Entry 1EGC (X-ray diffraction, 2.60 A resolution); this record covers chains B and C of the 4 polymer chains in the assembly.

Chain B (and C):
Name: Medium chain acyl-CoA dehydrogenase
Organism: Homo sapiens
Notes: EC 1.3.99.3; chain C of this document is another copy of the same molecule, construct and numbering; everything in this record applies to it too
UniProtKB: P11310 (ACADM_HUMAN); residues 1-396 here correspond to UniProt positions 26-421 (UniProt number = residue number + 25)
Amino-acid sequence (396 residues; numbered 1 to 396; the number before each row is that of its first residue):
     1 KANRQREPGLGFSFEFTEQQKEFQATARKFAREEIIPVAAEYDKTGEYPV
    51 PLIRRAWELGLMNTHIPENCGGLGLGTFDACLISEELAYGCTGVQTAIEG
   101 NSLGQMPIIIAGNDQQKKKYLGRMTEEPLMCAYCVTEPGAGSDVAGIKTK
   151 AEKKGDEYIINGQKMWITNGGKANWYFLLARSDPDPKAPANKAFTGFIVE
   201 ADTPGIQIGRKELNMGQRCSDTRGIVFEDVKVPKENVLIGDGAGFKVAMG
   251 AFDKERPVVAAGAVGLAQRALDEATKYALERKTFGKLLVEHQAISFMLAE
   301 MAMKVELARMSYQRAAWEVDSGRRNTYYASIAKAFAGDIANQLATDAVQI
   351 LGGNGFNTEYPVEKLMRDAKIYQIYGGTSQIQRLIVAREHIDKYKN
Not modelled in the structure: 1-9
Sequence notes: engineered mutation Glu255 (Thr280 in P11310), Gly376 (Glu401 in P11310)
Swiss-Prot annotation at these positions:
  - binding site (FAD): Tyr133 to Ser142, Trp166 to Thr168, Arg281 to Thr283, His291, Gln292, Gln349 to Gly353
  - binding site (octanoyl-CoA): Ser142, Asp253, Arg256
  - modified residue: Lys44 (N6-acetyllysine), Lys154 (N6-succinyllysine), Lys187 (N6-acetyllysine), Lys192 (N6-acetyllysine), Lys234 (N6-acetyllysine), Lys246 (N6-acetyllysine), Lys254 (N6-acetyllysine), Lys276 (N6-acetyllysine), Thr326 (Phosphothreonine)
Ligand contacts:
  - octanoyl-coenzyme A (CO8): Thr96, Glu99, Gly100, Leu103, Thr136, Gly141, Ser142, Asp143, Val144, Ala145, Thr168, Ala190, Asn191, Phe245, Met249, Phe252, Asp253, Glu255, Arg256, Val258, Val259, Thr326, Tyr375, Gly376, Gly377, Ile381, Ile385, Arg388
  - FAD (flavin-adenine dinucleotide), molecule 1: Leu103, Tyr133, Val135, Thr136, Ala140, Gly141, Ser142, Trp166, Ile167, Thr168, Thr222, Ile371, Ile374, Tyr375, Gly376, Gly377, Thr378, Gln380, Ile381, Leu384
  - FAD, molecule 2: Tyr277, Arg281, Thr283, Phe284, Leu288, His291, Ala293, Ile294, Gln349, Ile350, Gly352, Gly353, Asn354, Phe356
What the authors report for this chain:
  - catalytic residues: Glu255
  - binding site for octanoyl-coenzyme A: Gly376

Interface between chain B and chain C:
Contacting residue pairs (93; chain B residue first):
  Leu10(B) - Glu15(C)
  Leu10(B) - Phe16(C)
  Leu10(B) - Thr17(C)
  Leu10(B) - Glu18(C)
  Gly11(B) - Ser13(C)  hydrogen bond (backbone-side chain)
  Gly11(B) - Glu15(C)  hydrogen bond (backbone-backbone)
  Gly11(B) - Phe16(C)
  Gly11(B) - Thr17(C)
  Phe12(B) - Ser13(C)
  Phe12(B) - Phe14(C)
  Phe12(B) - Glu15(C)
  Phe12(B) - Phe16(C)
  Phe12(B) - Phe78(C)  hydrophobic
  Phe12(B) - Gln313(C)
  Phe12(B) - Trp317(C)  hydrogen bond (backbone-side chain)
  Ser13(B) - Gly11(C)  hydrogen bond (side chain-backbone)
  Ser13(B) - Phe12(C)
  Ser13(B) - Ser13(C)  hydrogen bond (backbone-backbone)
  Ser13(B) - Trp317(C)
  Phe14(B) - Phe12(C)
  Phe14(B) - Phe14(C)  hydrophobic
  Phe14(B) - Arg314(C)
  Phe14(B) - Trp317(C)  hydrophobic
  Glu15(B) - Leu10(C)
  Glu15(B) - Gly11(C)
  Glu15(B) - Phe12(C)
  Glu15(B) - Trp317(C)
  Glu15(B) - Arg323(C)  salt bridge
  Phe16(B) - Leu10(C)
  Phe16(B) - Phe12(C)  hydrophobic
  Thr17(B) - Leu10(C)
  Thr17(B) - Gly11(C)
  Phe78(B) - Phe12(C)  hydrophobic
  Leu271(B) - His390(C)
  Asp272(B) - Tyr394(C)  hydrogen bond
  Thr275(B) - His390(C)  hydrogen bond
  Thr275(B) - Ile391(C)
  Thr275(B) - Tyr394(C)
  Leu279(B) - Ile391(C)  hydrophobic
  Leu279(B) - Tyr394(C)
  Leu279(B) - Lys395(C)
  Val289(B) - Ile391(C)  hydrophobic
  Gln292(B) - Leu384(C)
  Ser295(B) - Ala387(C)
  Phe296(B) - Gln380(C)
  Phe296(B) - Arg383(C)
  Phe296(B) - Leu384(C)  hydrophobic
  Leu298(B) - Ile391(C)  hydrophobic
  Ala299(B) - Arg383(C)
  Ala299(B) - Val386(C)
  Glu300(B) - Arg383(C)  salt bridge
  Met303(B) - Ile331(C)  hydrophobic
  Glu306(B) - Tyr327(C)  hydrogen bond
  Glu306(B) - Tyr328(C)  hydrogen bond
  Glu306(B) - Ile331(C)
  Leu307(B) - Ile331(C)  hydrophobic
  Leu307(B) - Phe335(C)  hydrophobic
  Met310(B) - Met310(C)
  Met310(B) - Ser311(C)
  Met310(B) - Arg314(C)
  Gln313(B) - Phe12(C)
  Arg314(B) - Phe14(C)
  Arg314(B) - Met310(C)
  Trp317(B) - Phe12(C)  hydrogen bond (side chain-backbone)
  Trp317(B) - Ser13(C)
  Trp317(B) - Phe14(C)
  Arg323(B) - Glu15(C)  salt bridge
  Tyr327(B) - Ala302(C)
  Tyr327(B) - Glu306(C)  hydrogen bond
  Tyr328(B) - Glu306(C)  hydrogen bond
  Ile331(B) - Met303(C)
  Ile331(B) - Glu306(C)
  Ala334(B) - Met303(C)  hydrophobic
  Phe335(B) - Met303(C)
  Phe335(B) - Leu307(C)  hydrophobic
  Gln380(B) - Phe296(C)
  Arg383(B) - Phe296(C)
  Arg383(B) - Ala299(C)
  Arg383(B) - Glu300(C)  salt bridge
  Leu384(B) - Gln292(C)
  Leu384(B) - Phe296(C)
  Val386(B) - Ala299(C)
  Ala387(B) - Ser295(C)
  Ala387(B) - Ala299(C)  hydrophobic
  His390(B) - Leu271(C)
  His390(B) - Thr275(C)  hydrogen bond
  Ile391(B) - Leu279(C)  hydrophobic
  Ile391(B) - Val289(C)  hydrophobic
  Tyr394(B) - Gln268(C)
  Tyr394(B) - Asp272(C)  hydrogen bond
  Tyr394(B) - Thr275(C)
  Tyr394(B) - Leu279(C)  hydrophobic
  Lys395(B) - Leu279(C)
Interface residues without a listed pair, chain B (45 interface residues in all): Lys276, Ala302, Ser311
Interface residues without a listed pair, chain C (48 interface residues in all): Gln20, Lys276, Leu298, Ala334

In short:
45 residues of chain B and 48 residues of chain C are in contact, with 14 hydrogen bonds and 4 salt bridges.
Polar contacts include Glu15(B)-Arg323(C), Glu300(B)-Arg383(C) and Gly11(B)-Ser13(C). Bound to chain B:
flavin-adenine dinucleotide and octanoyl-coenzyme A. From the paper: the catalytic residue Glu255(B); a
binding site for octanoyl-coenzyme A at Gly376(B).
Chain B and chain C are both Medium chain acyl-CoA dehydrogenase (Homo sapiens); the structure, Structure of
T255E, E376G mutant of human medium chain acyl-CoA dehydrogenase complexed with octanoyl-CoA, was determined
by X-ray diffraction, deposited together with 1EGD and 1EGE.
